PDB entry 7M49 | X-ray diffraction, 1.60 A resolution | chains A and P of the 4 polymer chains in the assembly

[Chain A]
Name: DNA polymerase lambda
Source organism: Homo sapiens
Notes: EC 2.7.7.7, 4.2.99.-
UniProtKB: Q9UGP5 (DPOLL_HUMAN); residue numbers follow UniProt; this construct covers 242-464, 470-575
Sequence (329 residues; numbered 242 to 575; 5 numbers in that range are skipped by the numbering (no residue carries them; nothing is unmodelled there); the number before each row is that of its first residue):
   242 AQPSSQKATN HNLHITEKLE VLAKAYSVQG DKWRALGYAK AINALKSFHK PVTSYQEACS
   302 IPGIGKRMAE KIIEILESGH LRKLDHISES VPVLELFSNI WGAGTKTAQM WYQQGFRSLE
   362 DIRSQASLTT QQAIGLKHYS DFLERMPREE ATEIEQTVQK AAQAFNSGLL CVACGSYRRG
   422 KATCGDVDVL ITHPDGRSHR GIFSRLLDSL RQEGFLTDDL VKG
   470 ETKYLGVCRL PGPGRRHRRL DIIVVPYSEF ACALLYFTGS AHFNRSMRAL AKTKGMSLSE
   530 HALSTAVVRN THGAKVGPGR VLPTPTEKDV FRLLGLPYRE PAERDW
Disordered / not traced: 242-250
Differences from the reference sequence: conflict Lys463 (Ser in Q9UGP5), Gly464 (Gln in Q9UGP5), Thr471 (Gln in Q9UGP5); engineered mutation Ala543 (Cys in Q9UGP5)
Metal / ion sites: Na+ site 1: Cys300, Ile302, Ile305 (shared with 1 residue of chain D); Na+ site 2: Ser339, Ile341, Ala344 (shared with DA5(P) of chain P); Mn2+ site 1: Asp382, His486; Mn2+ site 2: Asp427, Asp429, Asp490 (together with dTTP) (shared with DC6(P), DT7(P) of chain P); Mn2+ site 3: Asp427, Asp429 (together with dTTP, pyrophosphate) (shared with DT7(P) of chain P)
Residues lining bound ligands: pyrophosphate / dTTP: Arg386, Gly416, Ser417, Arg420, Cys425, Gly426, Asp427, Asp429, Asp490, Tyr505, Phe506, Thr507, Gly508, Ser509, Ala510, Asn513

[Chain P]
Molecule: 7-nt DNA strand
Sequence (7 nucleotides; row label = number of the first residue in the row):
     1 CAGTACT
Metal / ion sites: Na+: DA5 (shared with Ser339(A), Ile341(A), Ala344(A) of chain A); Mn2+ site 1: DC6, DT7 (together with dTTP) (shared with Asp427(A), Asp429(A), Asp490(A) of chain A); Mn2+ site 2: DT7 (together with dTTP, pyrophosphate) (shared with Asp427(A), Asp429(A) of chain A)

[Interface between chain A and chain P]
Contacting residue pairs (28; chain A residue first):
  Ile341(A) with DA5(P), phosphate contact
  Trp342(A) with DA5(P), hydrogen bond to the phosphate; DC6(P), hydrogen bond to the phosphate
  Gly343(A) with DT4(P), phosphate contact; DA5(P), hydrogen bond to the phosphate
  Ala344(A) with DT4(P), phosphate contact; DA5(P), hydrogen bond to the phosphate
  Gly345(A) with DT4(P), hydrogen bond to the phosphate
  Thr346(A) with DT4(P), hydrogen bond to the phosphate
  Lys347(A) with DG3(P), phosphate contact; DT4(P), hydrogen bond to the phosphate
  Thr348(A) with DT4(P), hydrogen bond to the phosphate
  Gly416(A) with DT7(P), phosphate contact
  Arg420(A) with DT7(P), hydrogen bond to the phosphate
  Asp427(A) with DT7(P), phosphate contact
  Asp429(A) with DC6(P), phosphate contact; DT7(P), phosphate contact
  Leu474(A) with DC6(P), sugar contact
  Arg488(A) with DC6(P), salt bridge to the phosphate
  Asp490(A) with DC6(P), phosphate contact
  Tyr505(A) with DC6(P), hydrogen bond to the base; DT7(P), sugar contact
  Phe506(A) with DT7(P), phosphate contact
  Thr507(A) with DT7(P), phosphate contact
  Gly508(A) with DT7(P), hydrogen bond to the phosphate
  Ser509(A) with DT7(P), sugar contact
  Ala510(A) with DT7(P), base contact
  Asn513(A) with DT7(P), hydrogen bond to the base

[Overview]
The interface between chain A and chain P involves 22 residues on one side and 5 on the other, with 12
hydrogen bonds and 1 salt bridge. Polar pairs include Tyr505(A)-DC6(P), Asn513(A)-DT7(P) and Trp342(A)-DA5(P).
Ligands of chain A: pyrophosphate / dTTP.
Chain A is DNA polymerase lambda (Homo sapiens) and chain P is a 7-nt DNA strand; the structure, DNA
Polymerase Lambda, TTP:At Mn2+ Reaction State Ternary Complex, 5 min, was determined by X-ray diffraction
(same publication as 7M43, 7M44, 7M45, 7M46, 7M47, 7M48 and 12 further entries).
